Entry 5U8G (X-ray diffraction, 2.17 A resolution); this record covers chains A and T of the 4 polymer chains in the assembly.

== Chain A ==
Name: DNA polymerase beta
Source organism: Homo sapiens
Notes: EC 2.7.7.7, 4.2.99.-; fragment: DNA polymerase
UniProt: P06746 (DPOLB_HUMAN); residues 1-335 here = UniProt positions 1-335
Sequence (335 residues; each row starts with the number of its first residue):
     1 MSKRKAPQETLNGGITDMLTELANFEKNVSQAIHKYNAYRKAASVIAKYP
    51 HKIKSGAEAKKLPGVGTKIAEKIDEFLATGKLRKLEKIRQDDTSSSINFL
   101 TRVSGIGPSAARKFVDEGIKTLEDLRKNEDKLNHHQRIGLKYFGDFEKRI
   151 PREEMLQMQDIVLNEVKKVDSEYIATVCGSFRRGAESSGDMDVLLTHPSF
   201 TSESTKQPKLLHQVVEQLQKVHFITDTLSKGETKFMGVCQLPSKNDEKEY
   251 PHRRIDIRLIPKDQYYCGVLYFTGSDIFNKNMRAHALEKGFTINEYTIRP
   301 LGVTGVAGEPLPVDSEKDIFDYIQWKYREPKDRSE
Disordered / not traced: 1-10, 203-207, 244-248
Bound ions: Na+ site 1: Lys60, Leu62, Val65 (shared with 1 residue of chain D); Na+ site 2: Thr101, Val103, Ile106 (shared with 1 residue of chain P)
Reported in the primary citation:
  - contacts within the chain: Arg254-Asp256 (salt bridge)
  - binding site for the 16-nt DNA strand (chain T): Ser229, Lys230, Glu232
  - mutagenesis - M236A: unchanged catalytic activity
  - mutagenesis - M236L (2.4-fold): decreased catalytic activity
  - disease-associated variants - M236L: decreased catalytic activity (citing earlier work)
  - disease-associated variants - V215P, E232K, C239R, P242R, K248Q (citing earlier work)
  - catalytic residues: Asp190, Asp192, Asp256 (citing earlier work)
  - binding site for the 10-nt DNA strand: Met236
  - mutagenesis - M236L: unchanged binding to incoming nucleotide

== Chain T ==
Molecule: 16-nt DNA strand
Sequence (16 nucleotides; row label = number of the first residue in the row):
     1 CCGACAGCGCATCAGC

== Interface between chain A and chain T ==
Pairs across the interface (13; chain A residue first):
  His34(A) - DC5(T)  stacking on the base
  Ser229(A) - DC10(T)  phosphate contact
  Ser229(A) - DA11(T)  sugar contact
  Lys230(A) - DC10(T)  hydrogen bond to the phosphate
  Lys230(A) - DA11(T)  hydrogen bond to the phosphate
  Gly231(A) - DC10(T)  phosphate contact
  Glu232(A) - DC10(T)  hydrogen bond to the phosphate
  Thr233(A) - DG9(T)  hydrogen bond to the phosphate
  Thr233(A) - DC10(T)  hydrogen bond to the phosphate
  Lys234(A) - DG9(T)  hydrogen bond to the base
  Lys234(A) - DC10(T)  hydrogen bond to the phosphate
  Tyr271(A) - DA6(T)  base contact
  Tyr296(A) - DC8(T)  sugar contact
Interface residues without a listed pair, chain A (12 interface residues in all): Asn133, His134, Leu228
Interface residues without a listed pair, chain T (7 interface residues in all): DT12

== Overview ==
Chain A and chain T form an interface of 12 and 7 residues respectively; the contacts include 7 hydrogen bonds
and 1 aromatic stacking contact. Polar pairs include Lys234(A)-DG9(T), Lys230(A)-DC10(T) and
Lys230(A)-DA11(T). Lys60(A), Leu62(A) and Val65(A) form the Na+ site 1. The paper reports catalytic residues
Asp190(A), Asp192(A) and Asp256(A); M236L of chain A reduces catalytic activity.
Chain A is DNA polymerase beta (Homo sapiens) and chain T is a 16-nt DNA strand; the structure, DNA Polymerase
Beta crystallized in PEG 400, was determined by X-ray diffraction (same publication as 5U8H and 5U8I).
